8U0V - chains C and D of the 6 polymer chains in the assembly; structure by electron microscopy, 3.89 A resolution.

[Chain C]
Protein: Peroxisomal ATPase PEX1
From: Saccharomyces cerevisiae
Notes: EC 3.6.4.-
Reference sequence: P24004 (PEX1_YEAST); residue numbers follow UniProt; this construct covers 1-1043
Amino-acid sequence (1054 residues; numbered 1 to 1054; the number before each row is that of its first residue):
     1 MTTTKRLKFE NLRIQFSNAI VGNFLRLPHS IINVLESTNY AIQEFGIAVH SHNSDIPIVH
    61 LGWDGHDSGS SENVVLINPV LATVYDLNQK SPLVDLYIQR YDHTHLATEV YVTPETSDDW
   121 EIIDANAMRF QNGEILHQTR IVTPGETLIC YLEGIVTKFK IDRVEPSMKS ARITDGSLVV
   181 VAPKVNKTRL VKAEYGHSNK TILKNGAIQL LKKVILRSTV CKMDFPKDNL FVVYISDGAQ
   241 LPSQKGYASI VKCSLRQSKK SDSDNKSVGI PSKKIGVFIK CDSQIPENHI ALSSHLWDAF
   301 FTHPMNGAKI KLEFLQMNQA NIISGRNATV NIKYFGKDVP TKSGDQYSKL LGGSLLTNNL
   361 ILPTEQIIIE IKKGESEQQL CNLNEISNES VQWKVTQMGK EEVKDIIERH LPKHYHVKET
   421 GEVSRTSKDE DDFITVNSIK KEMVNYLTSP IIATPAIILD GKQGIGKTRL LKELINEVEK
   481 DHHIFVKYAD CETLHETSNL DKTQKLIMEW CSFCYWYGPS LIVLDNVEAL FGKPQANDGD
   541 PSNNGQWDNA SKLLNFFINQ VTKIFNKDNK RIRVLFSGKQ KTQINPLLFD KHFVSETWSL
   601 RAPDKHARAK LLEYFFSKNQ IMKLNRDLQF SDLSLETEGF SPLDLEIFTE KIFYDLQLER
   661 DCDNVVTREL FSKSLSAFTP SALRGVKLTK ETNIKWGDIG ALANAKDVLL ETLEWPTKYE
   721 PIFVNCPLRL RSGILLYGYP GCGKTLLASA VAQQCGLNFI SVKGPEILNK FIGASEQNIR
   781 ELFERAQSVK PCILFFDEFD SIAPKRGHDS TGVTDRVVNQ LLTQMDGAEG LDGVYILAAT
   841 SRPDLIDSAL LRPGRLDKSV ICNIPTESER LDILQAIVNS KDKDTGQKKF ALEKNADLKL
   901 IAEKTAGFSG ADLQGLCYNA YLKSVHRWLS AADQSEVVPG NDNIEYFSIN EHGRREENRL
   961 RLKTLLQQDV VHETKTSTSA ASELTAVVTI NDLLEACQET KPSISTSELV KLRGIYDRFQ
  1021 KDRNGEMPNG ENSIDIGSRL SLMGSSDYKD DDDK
Unresolved in the structure: 1-205, 1027-1054
Differences from the reference sequence: expression tag (1044-1054)
Residues lining bound ligands:
  - ATP (adenosine-5'-triphosphate), molecule 1: Asp431, Phe433, Lys462, Gln463, Gly464, Ile465, Gly466, Lys467, Thr468, Arg469, Leu611, Phe615, Pro642, Leu643
  - ATP, molecule 2: Ile699, Gly700, Ala701, Leu702, Tyr739, Pro740, Gly741, Cys742, Gly743, Lys744, Thr745, Leu746, Leu747, Ile873, Gly910, Ala911, Gln914
  - ATP, molecule 3: Leu822, Asp826, Arg852, Pro853, Arg855
Curated features (UniProtKB/Swiss-Prot):
  - binding site (ATP): Gly461 to Thr468, Gly738 to Thr745
  - mutagenesis: Lys467 (K467E: In PEX1pA1; no effect), Tyr488 (Y488A: Cells are able to grow on a medium with oleate as a sole carbon source), His495 (H495A: Cells are able to grow on a medium with oleate as a sole carbon source), Asp525 (D525Q: In PEX1pB1; no effect), Lys744 (K744A: In Amut mutant; abolished ATPase activity of the PEX1-PEX6 AAA ATPase complex; K744E: In PEX1pA2; decreased binding to PEX6. Results in accumulation of PEX5 on peroxisomal membranes), Phe771 (F771A: Cells are unable to grow on a medium with oleate as a sole carbon source), Asp797 (D797Q: In PEX1pB2; results in accumulation of PEX5 on peroxisomal membranes), Glu798 (E798A: In Bmut mutant; decreased ATPase activity of the PEX1-PEX6 AAA ATPase complex; E798Q: Abolished ATPase activity of the PEX1-PEX6 AAA ATPase complex)
What the authors report for this chain:
  - mutagenesis - K467S: unchanged localization

[Chain D]
Protein: Peroxisomal ATPase PEX6
From: Saccharomyces cerevisiae
Notes: EC 3.6.4.-
Reference sequence: P33760 (PEX6_YEAST); residue numbers follow UniProt; this construct covers 1-1030
Amino-acid sequence (1044 residues; each row starts with the number of its first residue; numbers below 1 keep their minus sign (Met-13 is residue -13)):
   -13 MGSSHHHHHH SQDPMKASLT FSLSGIYAPC SISRDIYLEY GDKKAECLYG TIRLPQYGPG
    47 CTPGKIVHCV LDDSLPFCSI VVPSKLFGFM PTQPTMDFCY FEPILDNVVP VLDSVTFLIN
   107 EQLYSKLMDL PQEMQQIQFL HYKYNINSME TVVHSRDILT SGLCQILNCS PFPQGLVDFT
   167 ETQLILVNDT EQKLSALKYA NEDEEYALPK IGTNSALSID LESLPCTISR DLLRPAPHIN
   227 DDNSIYAFTD AETLLRLDVT SGSFITVSNM GCVRLVKLFV LLLPNGFKKR TIYAPPKIIA
   287 SFPDCSVVTI SKSNIGHTDI PIANQVFISR VGGWLQSQKC FQNIILTTLK KFFSESKRIL
   347 CQNDLIPIAF DSSMADLNIA EENDESDDED ELGQYYKNDS LVWFFVTSAE LDCFSKDNSH
   407 FIIDPNRTKL ITTNITNRRP LPLSRSNLQR YYGFAETFYY DLHIFPYVRQ LVNILETSFN
   467 CSQRGITLNA SVLLHSTTNN VGKATMVRFA SKYLGIHLLE IDCLSLTSNS RQLDSTSKII
   527 GYIRAKCENV LPYASPAVIF LAHLDSILLD VNANQDPEAI KLQKSINFEM SKLLDDFTFK
   587 FPGTTFVGSV NNIDNVPSSF RSHMRFEILV PVPSEAQRLR IFQWYLSSHE LNRDVQQKVP
   647 VSYMDNISFS SLSSYSAGLT PLDIKSIVET ARMTATARFY QESKKCGWLP QSILITQEDL
   707 SKATSKARNE FSVSIGAPQI PNVTWDDIGG IDFVKGEILD TIDMPLKHPE LFTSGMKKRS
   767 GILFYGPPGT GKTLMAKAIA TNFSLNFFSV KGPELLNMYI GESEANVRRV FQKAREAKPC
   827 VIFFDEIDSV APKRGNQGDS GGVMDRIVSQ LLAELDGMST DADGVFVIGA TNRPDLLDEA
   887 LLRPGRFDKL LYLGIPDTDT KQLNILEALT RKFVLDNDVK LIELAKLCPF NYTGADFYAL
   947 CSDAMLNAMS RIARMVEKKV SQHNELTGEN ISTRRWFDKI ATKEDTKVVV KMEDFLKAQE
  1007 QLTPSVSRAE LNHYEAVRAN FEGA
Unresolved in the structure: -13 to 0
Differences from the reference sequence: initiating methionine (-13); expression tag (-12 to 0)
Residues lining bound ligands:
  - ATP (adenosine-5'-triphosphate), molecule 1: Phe444, Tyr446, Asn485, Asn486, Val487, Gly488, Lys489, Ala490, Thr491, His549, Ile627, Tyr631, Pro667, Leu668
  - ATP, molecule 2: Ile734, Gly735, Pro774, Gly775, Thr776, Gly777, Lys778, Thr779, Leu780, Asn878, Ile911, Leu915, Gly940, Ala941, Tyr944
  - ATP, molecule 3: Asp862, Arg889, Arg892
Curated features (UniProtKB/Swiss-Prot):
  - binding site (ATP): Gly772 to Thr779
  - mutagenesis: Lys489 (K489A: In PEX6pA1; decreased binding to PEX15), Tyr528 (Y528A: Cells are able to grow on a medium with oleate as a sole carbon source), Lys778 (K778A: In PEX6pA2; increased amount of peroxisome-bound PEX6. Results in accumulation of PEX5 on peroxisomal membranes. In Amut mutant; abolished ATPase activity of the PEX1-PEX6 AAA ATPase complex), Tyr805 (Y805A: Cells are unable to grow on a medium with oleate as a sole carbon source), Asp831 (D831Q: In PEX6pB2; increased amount of peroxisome-bound PEX6. Results in accumulation of PEX5 on peroxisomal membranes), Glu832 (E832A: In Bmut mutant; abolished ATPase activity of the PEX1-PEX6 AAA ATPase complex; E832Q: Abolished ATP hydrolysis)

[How chain C and chain D interact]
Pairs across the interface - 117 pairs, chain C then chain D:
  Val423(C) - Phe585(D)  hydrophobic
  Arg425(C) - Thr473(D)  hydrogen bond
  Thr426(C) - Phe585(D)
  Gln463(C) - Ser605(D)
  Asp490(C) - Phe574(D)
  Glu492(C) - Phe574(D)
  Thr493(C) - Phe574(D)
  His495(C) - Lys567(D)
  Ser498(C) - Lys567(D)
  Gln535(C) - Pro563(D)
  Asn537(C) - Asn560(D)
  Ile621(C) - Ile472(D)  hydrophobic
  Ile647(C) - Arg611(D)
  Glu650(C) - Leu474(D)
  Lys651(C) - Arg611(D)  hydrogen bond (side chain-backbone)
  Lys651(C) - Phe612(D)
  Phe653(C) - Cys467(D)  hydrophobic
  Tyr654(C) - Thr463(D)
  Tyr654(C) - Leu474(D)
  Tyr654(C) - Ala476(D)
  Tyr654(C) - Phe612(D)  hydrophobic
  Leu658(C) - Asn459(D)
  Arg684(C) - Arg607(D)  hydrogen bond (side chain-backbone)
  Arg684(C) - Ser608(D)
  Pro740(C) - Arg889(D)
  Gly741(C) - Arg889(D)
  Gly741(C) - Arg892(D)
  Lys763(C) - Ser855(D)
  Lys763(C) - Gln856(D)  hydrogen bond (side chain-backbone)
  Lys763(C) - Ala859(D)
  Lys763(C) - Glu860(D)
  Gly764(C) - Arg852(D)  hydrogen bond (backbone-side chain)
  Pro765(C) - Glu810(D)
  Pro765(C) - Arg852(D)
  Pro765(C) - Gln856(D)
  Leu768(C) - Ile806(D)  hydrophobic
  Leu768(C) - Gly807(D)
  Leu768(C) - Arg852(D)
  Lys770(C) - Met804(D)  hydrogen bond
  Lys770(C) - Tyr805(D)
  Lys770(C) - Ile806(D)
  Lys770(C) - Gly807(D)
  Lys770(C) - Glu808(D)
  Phe771(C) - Glu808(D)
  Asp797(C) - Ala859(D)
  Glu798(C) - Ser855(D)
  Glu798(C) - Leu858(D)
  Ser801(C) - Arg852(D)
  Ser801(C) - Ser855(D)
  Ile802(C) - Arg852(D)
  Lys889(C) - Ser760(D)  hydrogen bond (side chain-backbone)
  Lys889(C) - Gly761(D)  hydrogen bond (side chain-backbone)
  Ala911(C) - Lys763(D)  hydrogen bond (backbone-side chain)
  Ala911(C) - Pro890(D)
  Gln914(C) - Lys763(D)
  Gly915(C) - Lys763(D)
  Tyr918(C) - Phe758(D)
  Tyr918(C) - Met762(D)  hydrophobic
  Tyr918(C) - Lys763(D)
  Tyr918(C) - Lys764(D)
  Tyr918(C) - Arg765(D)
  Asn919(C) - Arg765(D)
  Asn919(C) - Lys895(D)  hydrogen bond
  Tyr921(C) - Leu757(D)
  Tyr921(C) - Phe758(D)
  Leu922(C) - Phe758(D)  hydrophobic
  Leu922(C) - Arg765(D)
  Val925(C) - Phe758(D)  hydrophobic
  Leu929(C) - Met750(D)  hydrophobic
  Glu945(C) - Tyr110(D)  hydrogen bond
  Glu945(C) - Asn174(D)  hydrogen bond (backbone-backbone)
  Tyr946(C) - Leu172(D)
  Tyr946(C) - Val173(D)  hydrophobic
  Phe947(C) - Tyr110(D)
  Phe947(C) - Met114(D)  hydrophobic
  Phe947(C) - Leu172(D)  hydrogen bond (backbone-backbone)
  Phe947(C) - Val173(D)
  Ser948(C) - Leu172(D)
  Ile949(C) - Glu119(D)
  Ile949(C) - Gln122(D)
  Ile949(C) - Leu170(D)
  Ile949(C) - Leu172(D)  hydrophobic
  Asn950(C) - Glu119(D)
  Asn950(C) - Phe165(D)  hydrogen bond (side chain-backbone)
  Asn950(C) - Thr166(D)  hydrogen bond (side chain-backbone)
  Asn950(C) - Thr168(D)
  Asn950(C) - Gln169(D)
  Asn950(C) - Leu170(D)
  Glu951(C) - Gln169(D)  hydrogen bond (backbone-side chain)
  Glu951(C) - Leu170(D)
  Glu951(C) - Leu172(D)
  His952(C) - Thr166(D)
  His952(C) - Glu167(D)
  His952(C) - Thr168(D)
  His952(C) - Gln169(D)
  Arg954(C) - Gln169(D)  hydrogen bond
  Asn958(C) - Gln169(D)  hydrogen bond
  Arg961(C) - Gln169(D)
  Arg961(C) - Ile171(D)
  Leu962(C) - Val173(D)  hydrophobic
  Leu965(C) - Thr102(D)
  Leu965(C) - Leu153(D)  hydrophobic
  Leu965(C) - Asn154(D)
  Gln968(C) - Arg142(D)
  Gln968(C) - Asp651(D)
  Asp969(C) - Lys179(D)  salt bridge
  Glu973(C) - Arg626(D)  salt bridge
  Ala981(C) - Glu756(D)
  Ala981(C) - Leu757(D)
  Lys1001(C) - Glu1028(D)  hydrogen bond (side chain-backbone)
  Lys1001(C) - Gly1029(D)
  Ser1003(C) - Glu885(D)
  Ser1003(C) - Pro890(D)
  Ile1004(C) - Glu885(D)
  Ser1005(C) - Glu885(D)  hydrogen bond (backbone-side chain)
  Ser1005(C) - Ala1030(D)
  Glu1008(C) - Glu885(D)
Other interface residues (no listed pair), chain C (74 interface residues in all): Ala529, Leu643, Gln657, Gly685, Asn693, Thr745, Val813, Asp882, Asp912, Ala980, Ser982
Other interface residues (no listed pair), chain D (78 interface residues in all): Thr176, Ile460, Arg470, Gly471, Asn475, Ile566, Asp600, His754, Leu857, Thr866

[Overview]
74 residues of chain C and 78 residues of chain D are in contact, with 20 hydrogen bonds and 2 salt bridges.
Among the polar pairs are Asp969(C)-Lys179(D), Glu973(C)-Arg626(D) and Arg425(C)-Thr473(D). One ATP molecule
is bound between chain C and chain D. From the paper: K467S of chain C leaves localization unchanged.
Chain C is Peroxisomal ATPase PEX1 and chain D is Peroxisomal ATPase PEX6, both from Saccharomyces cerevisiae;
the structure, S. cerevisiae Pex1/Pex6 with 1 mM ATP, was determined by electron microscopy (same publication
as 8U0X).
